6EH1 - chains A and C of the 4 polymer chains in the assembly; structure by electron microscopy, 7.25 A resolution (low resolution: residue-level contacts below are approximate; hydrogen-bond / salt-bridge calls are withheld).

# Chain A
Protein: structural protein VP1
Source organism: Sacbrood virus
UniProt: A0A223FUL8 (A0A223FUL8_9VIRU); residues 33-243 here correspond to UniProt positions 788-998 (UniProt number = residue number + 755)
Amino-acid sequence (211 residues; each row starts with the number of its first residue):
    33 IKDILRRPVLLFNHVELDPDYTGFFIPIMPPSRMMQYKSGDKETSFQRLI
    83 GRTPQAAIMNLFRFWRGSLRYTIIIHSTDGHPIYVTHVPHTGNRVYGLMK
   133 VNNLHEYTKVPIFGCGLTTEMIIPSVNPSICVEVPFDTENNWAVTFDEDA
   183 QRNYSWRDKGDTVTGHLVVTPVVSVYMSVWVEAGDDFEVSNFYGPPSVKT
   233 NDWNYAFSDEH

# Chain C
Protein: structural protein VP3
Source organism: Sacbrood virus
UniProt: A0A223DN66 (A0A223DN66_9VIRU); residues 49-273 here correspond to UniProt positions 477-701 (UniProt number = residue number + 428)
Amino-acid sequence (225 residues; row label = number of the first residue in the row):
    49 DEPRTTLDIARIWGLRSTFNWGSGDEHGKELFNTVLDPGLRFYDQDYEGQ
    99 ITPMEYVTGLYNFWSGPIELRFDFVSNAFHTGTVIISAEYNRSSTNTDEC
   149 QSHSTYTKTFHLGEQKSVHFTVPYIYDTVVRRNTASAYLPVTDYDKVDNV
   199 SRAQAMGIRAESKMRVKVRVVNVLRPVASTTSTIEVLVYMRGGKNYALHG
   249 LKQSTYWPSNSVVPIDSFPPDGYDP

# Interface between chain A and chain C
Pairs across the interface - 110 pairs, chain A then chain C:
  Ile33(A) with Pro51(C); Arg52(C); Thr53(C)
  Ile36(A) with Thr54(C); Tyr109(C)
  Arg39(A) with Leu249(C)
  Arg65(A) with Pro256(C); Asn258(C)
  Met66(A) with Val261(C); Pro262(C); Ile263(C)
  Gln68(A) with Trp255(C); Pro256(C); Val260(C); Pro262(C)
  Tyr69(A) with Asp191(C)
  Lys70(A) with Val260(C)
  Ser71(A) with Thr190(C); Asp191(C)
  Asp73(A) with Pro262(C)
  Phe78(A) with Ile263(C)
  Arg80(A) with Thr190(C); Asp191(C)
  Leu81(A) with Gln251(C)
  Arg84(A) with Leu187(C); Gln251(C); Ser252(C); Thr253(C); Trp255(C)
  Pro86(A) with Lys250(C)
  Ala89(A) with Tyr104(C); Leu108(C)
  Asn92(A) with Pro256(C)
  Leu93(A) with Tyr104(C)
  Gly124(A) with Phe266(C)
  Asn125(A) with Phe266(C)
  Arg126(A) with Ile263(C); Asp264(C); Ser265(C); Phe266(C)
  Val127(A) with Phe266(C); Pro268(C)
  Tyr128(A) with Ile263(C); Asp264(C); Ser265(C)
  Met131(A) with Pro268(C)
  Glu180(A) with Ser259(C)
  Asp181(A) with Val261(C)
  Ala182(A) with Val261(C); Ile263(C); Tyr271(C)
  Gln183(A) with Val261(C); Pro262(C); Asp264(C); Tyr271(C)
  Arg184(A) with Tyr271(C)
  Asn185(A) with Tyr271(C)
  Trp188(A) with Phe266(C); Pro267(C)
  Lys191(A) with Tyr271(C)
  Ser222(A) with Glu50(C)
  Asn223(A) with Glu50(C)
  Phe224(A) with Glu50(C); Ile60(C)
  Ser229(A) with Gly97(C); Gln98(C); Pro256(C); Ser257(C)
  Val230(A) with Glu96(C); Gly97(C); Ile99(C); Tyr254(C); Trp255(C); Pro256(C); Ser257(C)
  Lys231(A) with Tyr95(C); Glu96(C); Tyr254(C); Trp255(C); Ser257(C)
  Thr232(A) with Tyr95(C); Thr253(C); Tyr254(C)
  Asn233(A) with Asp94(C); Tyr192(C)
  Asp234(A) with Ser184(C); Leu187(C); Thr253(C)
  Trp235(A) with Tyr91(C); Asp92(C); Gln93(C); Asp94(C); Arg207(C)
  Asn236(A) with Val195(C); Arg200(C)
  Tyr237(A) with Leu187(C); Val189(C); Tyr192(C); Asp193(C); Val195(C); Ala203(C)
  Ala238(A) with Arg207(C)
  Phe239(A) with Asn197(C); Arg200(C); Ala201(C); Arg207(C)
  Ser240(A) with Ile206(C); Arg207(C); Glu209(C)
  Asp241(A) with Arg207(C)
Also at the interface, not in a pair above, chain A (53 interface residues in all): Ile90, Phe94, Pro227, Pro228, Glu242
Also at the interface, not in a pair above, chain C (63 interface residues in all): Ile57, Phe90, Pro101, Ala183, Tyr186, Ser199, Gly205, Ala208, Lys211

# In short
The interface between chain A and chain C involves 53 residues on one side and 63 on the other.
Chain A is structural protein VP1 and chain C is structural protein VP3, both from Sacbrood virus; the
structure, Sacbrood virus of honeybee - expansion state II, was determined by electron microscopy, deposited
together with 5LSF, 5OYP, 6EGV, 6EGX and 6EIW.
